3OS0 - chains A and C of the 6 polymer chains in the assembly; structure by X-ray diffraction, 2.81 A resolution.

[Chain A]
Molecule: Integrase
From: Human spumaretrovirus
UniProt: P14350 (POL_FOAMV); residues 1-392 here correspond to UniProt positions 752-1143 (UniProt number = residue number + 751)
Amino-acid sequence (395 residues; each row starts with the number of its first residue; numbers below 1 keep their minus sign (Gly-2 is residue -2)):
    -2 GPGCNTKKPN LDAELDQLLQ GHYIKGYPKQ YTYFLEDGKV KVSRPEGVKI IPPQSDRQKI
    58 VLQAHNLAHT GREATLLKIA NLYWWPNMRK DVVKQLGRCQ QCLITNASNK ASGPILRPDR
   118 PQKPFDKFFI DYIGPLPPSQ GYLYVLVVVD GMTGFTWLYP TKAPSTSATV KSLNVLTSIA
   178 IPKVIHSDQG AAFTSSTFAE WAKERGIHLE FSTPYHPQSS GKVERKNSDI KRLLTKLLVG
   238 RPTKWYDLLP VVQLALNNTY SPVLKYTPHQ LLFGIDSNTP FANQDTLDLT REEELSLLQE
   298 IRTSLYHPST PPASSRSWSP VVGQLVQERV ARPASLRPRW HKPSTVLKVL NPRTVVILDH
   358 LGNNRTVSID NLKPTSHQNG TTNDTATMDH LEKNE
Not modelled in the structure: -2 to 9, 375-392
Differences from the reference sequence: expression tag (-2 to 0)
Bound ions: Zn2+: His62, His66, Cys96, Cys99; Mg2+: Asp128, Asp185 (shared with 1 residue of chain t)
Swiss-Prot annotation at these positions:
  - binding site (Mg(2+)): Asp123, Asp185
Reported in the primary citation:
  - binding site for the 17-nt DNA strand: Thr163, Ala188, Ser193, Arg329
  - binding site for the 13-nt DNA strand: Arg329
  - mutagenesis - A188S, R329S: unchanged catalytic activity (strand transfer activity)
  - specificity-determining residues: Ala188, Arg329
  - mutagenesis - R329E: decreased catalytic activity (strand transfer activity)
  - mutagenesis - A188D: abolished catalytic activity (strand transfer activity)

[Chain C]
Molecule: 19-nt DNA strand
Sequence (19 nucleotides; numbered 1 to 19; the number before each row is that of its first residue):
     1 ATTGTCATGG AATTTCGCA

[Chain A / chain C interface]
Contacting residue pairs (45; chain A residue first):
  Ile112(A) with DG4(C), phosphate contact; DT5(C), base contact
  Leu113(A) with DT3(C), base contact; DG4(C), hydrogen bond to the phosphate
  Arg114(A) with DG4(C), sugar contact; DT5(C), salt bridge to the phosphate
  Pro115(A) with DT3(C), base contact; DG4(C), phosphate contact; DT5(C), phosphate contact
  Lys124(A) with DT3(C), hydrogen bond to the base
  His183(A) with DT3(C), salt bridge to the phosphate
  Glu207(A) with DT2(C), phosphate contact; DT3(C), base contact
  Phe208(A) with DT2(C), sugar contact; DT3(C), phosphate contact
  Ser209(A) with DT3(C), phosphate contact
  Thr210(A) with DT2(C), phosphate contact; DT3(C), hydrogen bond to the phosphate
  His213(A) with DG4(C), salt bridge to the phosphate
  Gln215(A) with DG4(C), sugar contact
  Ser216(A) with DT3(C), hydrogen bond to the phosphate
  Gly218(A) with DG4(C), hydrogen bond to the base; DT5(C), sugar contact
  Lys219(A) with DT5(C), sugar contact; DC6(C), salt bridge to the phosphate
  Arg222(A) with DG4(C), base contact; DT5(C), hydrogen bond to the base; DC6(C), hydrogen bond to the base; DA7(C), hydrogen bond to the sugar
  Asp226(A) with DA7(C), sugar contact
  Arg229(A) with DA7(C), hydrogen bond to the phosphate; DT8(C), salt bridge to the phosphate
  Ser258(A) with DA7(C), hydrogen bond to the phosphate
  Pro259(A) with DA7(C), phosphate contact; DT8(C), base contact
  Lys345(A) with DA1(C), base contact
  Leu347(A) with DA1(C), base contact; DT2(C), base contact
  Asn348(A) with DT2(C), hydrogen bond to the base; DT3(C), hydrogen bond to the sugar
  Arg350(A) with DG4(C), salt bridge to the phosphate
  Thr351(A) with DT2(C), base contact; DT3(C), sugar contact
  Val353(A) with DA1(C), base contact
  Thr363(A) with DA1(C), base contact
Other interface residues (no listed pair), chain A (33 interface residues in all): Arg117, His205, Glu221, Lys233, Val260, Ser365

[In short]
The interface between chain A and chain C involves 33 residues on one side and 8 on the other, with 12
hydrogen bonds and 6 salt bridges. Among the polar pairs are Lys124(A)-DT3(C), Gly218(A)-DG4(C) and
Arg222(A)-DT5(C). From the paper: a binding site for the 17-nt DNA strand at Thr163(A), Ala188(A) and
Ser193(A) among others; R329E of chain A reduces catalytic activity (strand transfer activity); 4
substitutions were tested in all.
Chain A is Integrase (Human spumaretrovirus) and chain C is a 19-nt DNA strand; the structure, PFV strand
transfer complex (STC) at 2.81 A resolution, was determined by X-ray diffraction (same publication as 3OS1 and
3OS2).
